Entry 6B9Z (X-ray diffraction, 1.82 A resolution); this record covers chains B and C of the 4 polymer chains in the assembly.

[Chain B]
Protein: Trastuzumab Fab heavy chain
Source organism: Mus musculus
UniProt: S6B291 (S6B291_HUMAN); residues 109-223 here correspond to UniProt positions 125-239 (UniProt number = residue number + 16)
Amino-acid sequence (224 residues; each row starts with the number of its first residue):
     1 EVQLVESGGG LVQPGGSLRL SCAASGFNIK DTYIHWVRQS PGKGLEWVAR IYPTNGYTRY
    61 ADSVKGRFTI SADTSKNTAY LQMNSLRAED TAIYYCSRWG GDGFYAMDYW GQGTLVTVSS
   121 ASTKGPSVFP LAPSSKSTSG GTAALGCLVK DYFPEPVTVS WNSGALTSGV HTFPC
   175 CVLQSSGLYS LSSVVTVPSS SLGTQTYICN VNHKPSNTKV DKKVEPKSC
Not modelled in the structure: 222-223
Construct notes: engineered mutation Cys175 (Ala191 in S6B291), Lys217 (Arg233 in S6B291)
Modified positions: Cys175 (S-hydroxycysteine; CSO)
Disulfides: Cys22-Cys96, Cys147-Cys203

[Chain C]
Protein: Immunoglobulin G binding protein A
Source organism: Staphylococcus aureus
UniProt: Q2UW42 (Q2UW42_STAAU); residues 4-54 here correspond to UniProt positions 74-124 (UniProt number = residue number + 70)
Amino-acid sequence (54 residues; each row starts with the number of its first residue):
     1 GSYNKDQQSA FYEILNMPNL NEAQRNGFIQ SLKDDPSQST NVLGEAKKLN ESQA
Construct notes: expression tag (1-3)

[Interface between chain B and chain C]
Residue-residue contacts (28):
  Gly15(B) - Gln24(C)  hydrogen bond (backbone-side chain)
  Gly15(B) - Leu49(C)
  Ser17(B) - Ala23(C)
  Arg19(B) - Gln30(C)
  Arg19(B) - Asp34(C)  salt bridge
  Thr58(B) - Asp35(C)  hydrogen bond
  Thr58(B) - Ser37(C)
  Tyr60(B) - Asp35(C)  hydrogen bond
  Tyr60(B) - Gln38(C)
  Lys65(B) - Gln38(C)
  Lys65(B) - Asn41(C)
  Lys65(B) - Glu45(C)
  Gly66(B) - Asn41(C)
  Gly66(B) - Val42(C)
  Gly66(B) - Glu45(C)
  Arg67(B) - Glu45(C)
  Thr69(B) - Ser31(C)  hydrogen bond
  Thr69(B) - Asp34(C)  hydrogen bond
  Thr69(B) - Val42(C)
  Ser71(B) - Asp34(C)
  Gln82(B) - Gly27(C)
  Gln82(B) - Gln30(C)
  Gln82(B) - Ser31(C)
  Gln82(B) - Asp34(C)
  Asn84(B) - Gly27(C)
  Asn84(B) - Phe28(C)
  Asn84(B) - Ser31(C)  hydrogen bond
  Ser85(B) - Leu49(C)
Interface residues without a listed pair, chain B (15 interface residues in all): Ile70, Arg87

[Summary]
Chain B and chain C form an interface of 15 and 14 residues respectively; the contacts include 6 hydrogen
bonds and 1 salt bridge. Polar contacts include Arg19(B)-Asp34(C), Gly15(B)-Gln24(C) and Thr58(B)-Asp35(C).
Here chain B is Trastuzumab Fab heavy chain (Mus musculus) and chain C is Immunoglobulin G binding protein A
(Staphylococcus aureus). Entry 6B9Z (Trastuzumab Fab v3) was determined by X-ray diffraction together with
6B9Y, 6BAE and 6BAH from the same study.
